PDB entry 8B0Y | electron microscopy, 2.79 A resolution | chains F and C of the 3 polymer chains in the assembly

== Chain F (and C) ==
Name: Major carboxysome shell protein CsoS1A
Organism: Halothiobacillus neapolitanus
Notes: chain C of this document is another copy of the same molecule, construct and numbering; everything in this record applies to it too
UniProt: P45689 (CSOSA_HALNC); numbering as in UniProt (aligned over 1-98)
Amino-acid sequence (98 residues; each row starts with the number of its first residue):
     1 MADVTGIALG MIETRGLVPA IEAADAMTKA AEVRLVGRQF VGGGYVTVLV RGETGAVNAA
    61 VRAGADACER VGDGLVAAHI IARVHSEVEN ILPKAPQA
Disordered / not traced: 1-5
What the authors report for this chain:
  - self-association interface (contacts with another copy of this molecule): Lys-29, Arg-83

== Chain F / chain C interface ==
Pairs across the interface (47):
  Arg-15(F) / Tyr-45(C)
  Gly-16(F) / Glu-13(C)
  Leu-17(F) / Glu-13(C)  hydrogen bond (backbone-side chain)
  Leu-17(F) / Gln-39(C)
  Leu-17(F) / Val-41(C)  hydrophobic
  Leu-17(F) / Thr-47(C)
  Val-18(F) / Met-11(C)  hydrophobic
  Val-18(F) / Glu-13(C)
  Val-18(F) / Thr-47(C)
  Val-18(F) / Ala-77(C)  hydrophobic
  Val-18(F) / His-79(C)
  Pro-19(F) / Glu-13(C)
  Ile-21(F) / Leu-9(C)  hydrophobic
  Ile-21(F) / Met-11(C)  hydrophobic
  Ile-21(F) / Val-88(C)  hydrophobic
  Ile-21(F) / Leu-92(C)  hydrophobic
  Glu-22(F) / His-79(C)  salt bridge
  Ala-24(F) / Val-88(C)
  Asp-25(F) / Ile-81(C)
  Asp-25(F) / Arg-83(C)
  Asp-25(F) / Val-84(C)
  Asp-25(F) / His-85(C)  hydrogen bond (side chain-backbone)
  Asp-25(F) / Val-88(C)
  Thr-28(F) / His-85(C)  hydrogen bond (backbone-side chain)
  Thr-28(F) / Glu-87(C)
  Thr-28(F) / Val-88(C)
  Lys-29(F) / Ile-81(C)
  Lys-29(F) / Arg-83(C)  hydrogen bond (side chain-backbone)
  Lys-29(F) / His-85(C)
  Arg-34(F) / Glu-87(C)
  Leu-35(F) / Glu-87(C)  hydrogen bond (backbone-side chain)
  Leu-35(F) / Ile-91(C)  hydrophobic
  Arg-38(F) / Ile-91(C)
  Phe-40(F) / Gln-39(C)
  Phe-40(F) / Val-41(C)  hydrophobic
  Gly-43(F) / Gly-42(C)
  Gly-43(F) / Gly-43(C)
  Gly-44(F) / Gly-42(C)  hydrogen bond (backbone-backbone)
  Gly-44(F) / Tyr-45(C)
  Val-46(F) / Val-41(C)  hydrophobic
  Val-71(F) / His-79(C)
  Gly-72(F) / Val-76(C)
  Gly-72(F) / Ala-77(C)
  Asp-73(F) / Tyr-45(C)  hydrogen bond
  Asp-73(F) / Val-76(C)
  Pro-96(F) / Ile-91(C)  hydrophobic
  Ala-98(F) / Asn-90(C)
Interface residues without a listed pair, chain F (25 interface residues in all): Val-33, Gln-97
Interface residues without a listed pair, chain C (23 interface residues in all): Ile-12, Leu-49

== Overview ==
Chain F and chain C form an interface of 25 and 23 residues respectively, with 7 hydrogen bonds and 1 salt
bridge. Polar pairs include Glu-22(F)/His-79(C), Leu-17(F)/Glu-13(C) and Asp-25(F)/His-85(C). From the paper:
a self-association interface involving Lys-29(F) and Arg-83(F).
Both chains are Major carboxysome shell protein CsoS1A (Halothiobacillus neapolitanus). Entry 8B0Y (cryo-EM
structure of carboxysomal mini-shell: icosahedral assembly from CsoS4A/1A co-expression (T = 3)) was
determined by electron microscopy together with 8B11 and 8B12 from the same study.
